Entry 6DSY (X-ray diffraction, 1.98 A resolution); this record covers chains P and A of the 3 polymer chains in the assembly.

[Chain P]
Molecule: 11-nt DNA strand
Sequence (11 nucleotides; each row starts with the number of its first residue):
     1 GCGATCACGT A
Disordered / not traced: 11

[Chain A]
Protein: DNA polymerase I
From: Geobacillus stearothermophilus
Notes: EC 2.7.7.7
Reference sequence: E1C9K5 (E1C9K5_GEOSE); residues 297-876 here correspond to UniProt positions 1-580 (UniProt number = residue number - 296)
Sequence (580 residues; row label = number of the first residue in the row):
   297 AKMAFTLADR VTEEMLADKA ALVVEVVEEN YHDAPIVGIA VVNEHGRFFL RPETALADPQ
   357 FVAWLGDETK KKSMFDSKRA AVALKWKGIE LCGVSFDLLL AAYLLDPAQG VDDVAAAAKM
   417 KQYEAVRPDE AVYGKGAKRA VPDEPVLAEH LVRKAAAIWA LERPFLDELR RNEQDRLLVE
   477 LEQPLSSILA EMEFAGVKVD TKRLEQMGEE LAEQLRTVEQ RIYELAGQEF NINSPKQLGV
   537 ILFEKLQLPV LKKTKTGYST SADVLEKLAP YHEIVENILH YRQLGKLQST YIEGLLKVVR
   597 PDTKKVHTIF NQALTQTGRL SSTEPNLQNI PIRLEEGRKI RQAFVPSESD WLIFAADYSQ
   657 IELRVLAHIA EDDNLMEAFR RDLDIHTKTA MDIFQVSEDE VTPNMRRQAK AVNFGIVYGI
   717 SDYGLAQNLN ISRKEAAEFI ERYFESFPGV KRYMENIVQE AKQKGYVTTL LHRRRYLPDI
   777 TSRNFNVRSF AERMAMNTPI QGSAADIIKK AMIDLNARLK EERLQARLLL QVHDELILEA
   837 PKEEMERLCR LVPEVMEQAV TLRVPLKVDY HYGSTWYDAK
Disordered / not traced: 297-299
Construct notes: conflict Thr550 (Ser254 in E1C9K5)
Reported in the primary citation:
  - binding site for the 11-nt DNA strand (chain P): Tyr714
  - conformationally variable residues (side-chain flip): Tyr714
  - binding site for the 13-nt DNA strand: Tyr719

[How chain P and chain A interact]
Pairs across the interface (26):
  DC2(P) with Lys431(A), salt bridge to the phosphate
  DT5(P) with Thr550(A), phosphate contact; Lys551(A), hydrogen bond to the phosphate; Thr552(A), hydrogen bond to the phosphate
  DC6(P) with Thr550(A), phosphate contact; Ser555(A), phosphate contact; Thr556(A), hydrogen bond to the phosphate; Ser557(A), phosphate contact; Arg578(A), hydrogen bond to the phosphate
  DA7(P) with Ser557(A), phosphate contact; Ala558(A), hydrogen bond to the phosphate; Arg578(A), salt bridge to the phosphate; Lys582(A), sugar contact
  DC8(P) with Tyr587(A), sugar contact; Asn625(A), hydrogen bond to the base; Pro627(A), phosphate contact
  DG9(P) with Gln624(A), sugar contact; Asn625(A), sugar contact; Pro627(A), phosphate contact; Ile628(A), hydrogen bond to the phosphate; His829(A), phosphate contact
  DT10(P) with Gln624(A), sugar contact; Phe710(A), base contact; Tyr714(A), hydrogen bond to the phosphate; Gln797(A), phosphate contact; His829(A), salt bridge to the phosphate
Also at the interface, not in a pair above, chain P (9 interface residues in all): DG1, DA4
Also at the interface, not in a pair above, chain A (25 interface residues in all): Ala433, Pro531, Tyr554, Arg615, Ile626, Arg629
From the paper, about this interface:
  - interface residues, chain A: Tyr714(A)

[Summary]
Chain P and chain A form an interface of 9 and 25 residues respectively, with 8 hydrogen bonds and 3 salt
bridges. Polar pairs include DC8(P)-Asn625(A), DT5(P)-Lys551(A) and DT5(P)-Thr552(A). From the paper: a
binding site for the 11-nt DNA strand (chain P) at Tyr714(A); a binding site for the 13-nt DNA strand at
Tyr719(A).
Here chain P is an 11-nt DNA strand and chain A is DNA polymerase I (Geobacillus stearothermophilus). Entry
6DSY (Bst DNA polymerase I post-chemistry (n+1) structure) was determined by X-ray diffraction (same
publication as 6DSU, 6DSV, 6DSW and 6DSX).
